9OIN - chains B and C of the 3 polymer chains in the assembly; structure by X-ray diffraction, 2.41 A resolution.

# Chain B
Name: Elongin-C
Source organism: Homo sapiens
Reference sequence: Q15369 (ELOC_HUMAN); numbering as in UniProt (aligned over 17-112)
Amino-acid sequence (98 residues; row label = number of the first residue in the row):
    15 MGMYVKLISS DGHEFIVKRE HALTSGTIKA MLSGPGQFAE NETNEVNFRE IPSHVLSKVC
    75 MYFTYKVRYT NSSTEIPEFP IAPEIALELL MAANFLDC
Unresolved in the structure: 15-16, 48-56
Modified residues: Cys112 (S-(dimethylarsenic)cysteine; CAS)
Construct notes: initiating methionine (15); expression tag (16)

# Chain C
Name: von Hippel-Lindau disease tumor suppressor
Source organism: Homo sapiens
Reference sequence: P40337 (VHL_HUMAN); residue numbers follow UniProt; this construct covers 54-213
Amino-acid sequence (180 residues; each row starts with the number of its first residue):
    34 MGSSHHHHHH SSGLVPRGSH MEAGRPRPVL RSVNSREPSQ VIFCNRSPRV VLPVWLNFDG
    94 EPQPYPTLPP GTGRRIHSYR GHLWLFRDAG THDGLLVNQT ELFVPSLNVD GQPIFANITL
   154 PVYTLKERCL QVVRSLVKPE NYRRLDIVRS LYEDLEDHPN VQKDLERLTQ ERIAHQRMGD
Unresolved in the structure: 34-61, 203-213
Modified residues: Cys77 (S-(dimethylarsenic)cysteine; CAS)
Construct notes: expression tag (34-53)
Curated features (UniProtKB/Swiss-Prot):
  - region: Thr157 to Val166 (Interaction with Elongin BC complex)
  - natural variant: Leu63 (L63P: In PCC), Arg64 (R64P: In PCC), Ser65 (S65A: In PCC; S65L: In VHLD; S65W: In VHLD), Val66 to Gln73 (deletion: In VHLD), Ser68 (S68W: In PCC and VHLD), Glu70 (E70K: In VHLD), Val74 (V74G: In VHLD), Ile75 (deletion: In VHLD), Phe76 (F76I: In VHLD; F76L: In VHLD; F76S: In VHLD; deletion: In VHLD), Asn78 (N78H: In VHLD; N78S: In VHLD; N78T: In VHLD), Arg79 (R79P: In VHLD), Ser80 (S80I: In VHLD; S80N: In PCC and VHLD; S80R: In VHLD), 64 further natural variant entries in UniProt
  - mutagenesis: Tyr98 (Y98N: No interaction with HIF1A. No HIF1A degradation)
From the paper describing this entry:
  - binding site for the ligand A1CBJ: Trp88, Phe91, Tyr112, His115, Trp117

# Interface between chain B and chain C
Pairs across the interface (35):
  Tyr76(B) - Tyr156(C)  hydrogen bond (side chain-backbone)
  Tyr76(B) - Thr157(C)
  Tyr76(B) - Leu158(C)  hydrogen bond (side chain-backbone)
  Tyr83(B) - Val155(C)
  Ser87(B) - Gln132(C)
  Glu89(B) - Arg79(C)  salt bridge
  Ile90(B) - Thr152(C)
  Ile90(B) - Leu153(C)
  Glu92(B) - Pro81(C)
  Glu92(B) - Arg82(C)  salt bridge
  Glu92(B) - Leu153(C)
  Glu92(B) - Arg161(C)  salt bridge
  Phe93(B) - Leu158(C)  hydrophobic
  Phe93(B) - Arg161(C)  hydrogen bond (backbone-side chain)
  Ile95(B) - Arg161(C)
  Ile95(B) - Cys162(C)  hydrophobic
  Ile95(B) - Val165(C)
  Pro97(B) - Leu169(C)  hydrophobic
  Ala100(B) - Val166(C)  hydrophobic
  Leu101(B) - Ile180(C)  hydrophobic
  Leu103(B) - Leu158(C)  hydrophobic
  Leu103(B) - Cys162(C)  hydrophobic
  Leu104(B) - Lys159(C)
  Leu104(B) - Cys162(C)  hydrophobic
  Leu104(B) - Leu163(C)  hydrophobic
  Leu104(B) - Leu184(C)  hydrophobic
  Met105(B) - Ile180(C)  hydrophobic
  Ala107(B) - Leu158(C)
  Ala107(B) - Lys159(C)
  Asn108(B) - Lys159(C)  hydrogen bond
  Asn108(B) - Ser183(C)
  Asn108(B) - Leu184(C)
  Cys112(B) - Thr157(C)
  Cys112(B) - Leu158(C)  hydrogen bond (backbone-backbone)
  Cys112(B) - Lys159(C)  hydrogen bond (backbone-backbone)
Interface residues without a listed pair, chain B (24 interface residues in all): Val73, Tyr79, Lys80, Thr84, Ser86, Thr88, Pro91
Interface residues without a listed pair, chain C (26 interface residues in all): Ser80, Pro154, Leu178, Asp179, Val181, Asp187

# Overview
Chain B and chain C form an interface of 24 and 26 residues respectively, with 6 hydrogen bonds and 3 salt
bridges. Polar contacts include Glu89(B)-Arg79(C), Glu92(B)-Arg82(C) and Glu92(B)-Arg161(C). Curated
annotation (UniProt) lists one mutagenesis site on chain C. The paper reports a binding site for the ligand
A1CBJ at Trp88(C), Phe91(C) and Tyr112(C) among others.
Here chain B is Elongin-C and chain C is von Hippel-Lindau disease tumor suppressor, both from Homo sapiens.
Entry 9OIN (The von Hippel Lindau-ElonginB-ElonginC (VCB) complex with fragment 13) was determined by X-ray
diffraction together with 9OIM, 9OIO and 9OIQ from the same study.
